8IIC - chain A; structure by X-ray diffraction, 3.25 A resolution.

[Chain A]
Name: Polymerase polyprotein
Organism: Israeli acute paralysis virus
Notes: engineered mutation(s): N510D
Chain sequence (524 residues; row label = number of the first residue in the row):
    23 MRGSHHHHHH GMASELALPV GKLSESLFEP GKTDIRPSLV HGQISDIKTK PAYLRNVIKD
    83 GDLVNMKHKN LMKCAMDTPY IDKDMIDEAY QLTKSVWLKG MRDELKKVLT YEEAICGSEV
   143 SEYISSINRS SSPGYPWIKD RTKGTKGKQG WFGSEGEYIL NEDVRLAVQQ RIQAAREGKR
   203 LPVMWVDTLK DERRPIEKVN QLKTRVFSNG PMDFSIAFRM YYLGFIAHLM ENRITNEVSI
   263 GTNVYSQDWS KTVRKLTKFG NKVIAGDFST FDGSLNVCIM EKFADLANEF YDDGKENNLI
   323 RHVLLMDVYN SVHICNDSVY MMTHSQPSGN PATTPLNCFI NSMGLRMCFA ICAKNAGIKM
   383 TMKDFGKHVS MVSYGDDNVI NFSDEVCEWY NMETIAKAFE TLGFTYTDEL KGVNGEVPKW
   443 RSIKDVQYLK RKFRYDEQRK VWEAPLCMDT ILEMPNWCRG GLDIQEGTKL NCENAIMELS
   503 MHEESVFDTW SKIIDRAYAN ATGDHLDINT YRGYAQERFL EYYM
Disordered / not traced: 23-55, 68-94, 148-181, 206-232, 334-348, 434-438
Reported in the primary citation:
  - conformationally variable residues (loop rearrangement): Asp294

[Overview]
The paper reports conformational variability at Asp294.
Chain A is Polymerase polyprotein (Israeli acute paralysis virus); the structure, Crystal structure of Israeli
acute paralysis virus RNA-dependent RNA polymerase delta40 mutant (residues 41-546), was determined by X-ray
diffraction (same publication as 8IIB).
